PDB entry 6W09 | electron microscopy, 5.30 A resolution (low resolution: residue-level contacts below are approximate; hydrogen-bond / salt-bridge calls are withheld) | chains F and J of the 20 polymer chains in the assembly

Chain F:
Molecule: E2 glycoprotein
From: Chikungunya virus
UniProt: Q88628 (Q88628_CHIKV); residues 1-338 here correspond to UniProt positions 330-667 (UniProt number = residue number + 329)
Sequence (338 residues; row label = number of the first residue in the row):
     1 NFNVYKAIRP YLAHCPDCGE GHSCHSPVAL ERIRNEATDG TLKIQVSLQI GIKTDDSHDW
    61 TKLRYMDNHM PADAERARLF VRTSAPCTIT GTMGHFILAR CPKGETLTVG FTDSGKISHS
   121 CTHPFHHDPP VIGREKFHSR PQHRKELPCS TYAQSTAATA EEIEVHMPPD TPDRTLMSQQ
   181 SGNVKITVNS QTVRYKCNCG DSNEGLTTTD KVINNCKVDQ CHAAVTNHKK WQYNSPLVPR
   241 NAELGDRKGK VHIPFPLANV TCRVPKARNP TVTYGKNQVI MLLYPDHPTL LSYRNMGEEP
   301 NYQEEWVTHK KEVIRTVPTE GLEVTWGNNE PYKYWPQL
Sequence notes: conflict Ser-114 (Gly443 in Q88628), Gly-115 (Arg444 in Q88628), Arg-144 (Gly473 in Q88628), Lys-145 (Arg474 in Q88628), Val-313 (Ile642 in Q88628), Ile-314 (Arg643 in Q88628), Arg-315 (Leu644 in Q88628)

Chain J:
Molecule: Fab CHK-265 heavy chain
From: Homo sapiens
Notes: antibody fragment or engineered binder
Sequence (218 residues; each row starts with the number of its first residue):
     1 QIQLVQSGRE VKNPGETVKI SCKASGYTFT EYPMLWVKQA PGKGFRWMGL IYTNTGEPTY
    61 AEEFKGRFVF SLEISASTAY LQINNLTNED TATYFCVRDY FISLDYWGQG TTLTVSSAKT
   121 TAPSVYPLAP VCGGTTGSSV TLGCLVKGYF PEPVTLTWNS GSLSSGVHTF PALLQSGLYT
   181 LSSSVTVTSN TWPSQTITCN VAHPASSTKV DKKIESRR

Chain F / chain J interface:
Contacting residue pairs (18):
  Gln-179(F) with Ile-102(J)
  Gln-180(F) with Tyr-100(J); Phe-101(J); Ile-102(J)
  Ser-181(F) with Pro-33(J); Ile-51(J); Asp-99(J); Tyr-100(J)
  Gly-182(F) with Pro-33(J); Asp-99(J)
  Asn-183(F) with Asp-99(J); Tyr-100(J); Phe-101(J)
  Asn-215(F) with Glu-31(J)
  Cys-216(F) with Glu-31(J)
  Lys-217(F) with Tyr-52(J); Asn-54(J)
  Val-218(F) with Tyr-52(J)
Other interface residues (no listed pair), chain F (10 interface residues in all): Asp-219
Other interface residues (no listed pair), chain J (11 interface residues in all): Tyr-32, Thr-53

Overview:
10 residues of chain F face 11 of chain J across their interface.
Here chain F is E2 glycoprotein (Chikungunya virus) and chain J is Fab CHK-265 heavy chain (Homo sapiens).
Entry 6W09 (Human mAbs broadly protect against infection of arthritiogenic alphaviruses by recognizing
conserved elements of the MXR8 ...) was determined by electron microscopy, deposited together with 6W2U, 6VYV
and 6W1C.
